Entry 5UTR (X-ray diffraction, 2.15 A resolution); this record covers chain A.

== Chain A ==
Molecule: Beta-hexosaminidase
From: Burkholderia cenocepacia
Notes: EC 3.2.1.52
UniProtKB: A0A125HFC0 (A0A125HFC0_9BURK); residues 1-342 here = UniProt positions 1-342
Sequence (350 residues; row label = number of the first residue in the row; numbers below 1 keep their minus sign (Met-7 is residue -7)):
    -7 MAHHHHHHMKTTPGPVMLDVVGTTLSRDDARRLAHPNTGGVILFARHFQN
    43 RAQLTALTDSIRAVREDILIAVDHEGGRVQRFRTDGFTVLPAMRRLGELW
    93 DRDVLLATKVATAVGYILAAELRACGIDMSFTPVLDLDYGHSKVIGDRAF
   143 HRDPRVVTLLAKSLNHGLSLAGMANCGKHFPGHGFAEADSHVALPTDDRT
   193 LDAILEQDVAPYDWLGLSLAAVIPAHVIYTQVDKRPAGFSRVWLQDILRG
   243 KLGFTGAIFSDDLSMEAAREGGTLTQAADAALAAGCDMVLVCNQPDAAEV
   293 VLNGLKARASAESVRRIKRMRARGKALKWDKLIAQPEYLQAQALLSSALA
Unresolved in the structure: -7 to 2, 342
Differences from the reference sequence: initiating methionine (-7); expression tag (-6 to 0)
Ligand contacts: 8MP (N-[(3S,4R,5R,6S)-4,5,6-trihydroxyazepan-3-yl]butanamide): Ile34, Phe36, Asp65, Glu67, Arg73, Phe123, Val136, Ile137, Arg140, Lys170, His171, His175, Asp181, Ser182, His183, Ile215, Asp253, Asp254, Met257, Leu282
Reported in the primary citation:
  - catalytic residues: His183, Asp253
  - binding site for 8MP: Val136, Ile137, Asp253, Met257

== Overview ==
Ligands of chain A: compound 8MP. From the paper: catalytic residues His183 and Asp253; a binding site for 8MP
at Val136, Ile137 and Asp253 among others.
Chain A is Beta-hexosaminidase (Burkholderia cenocepacia); the structure, Crystal structure of Burkholderia
cenocepacia family 3 glycoside hydrolase (NagZ) bound to (3S,4R,5R,6S)-3-butyryl-4,5,6-trihydroxyazepane, was
determined by X-ray diffraction, deposited together with 5UTP and 5UTQ.
